PDB entry 8R5R | X-ray diffraction, 3.08 A resolution | chains A and B of the 4 polymer chains in the assembly

Chain A (and B):
Protein: Tryptophan 2,3-dioxygenase
From: Homo sapiens
Notes: chain B of this document is another copy of the same molecule, construct and numbering; everything in this record applies to it too
UniProt: P48775 (T23O_HUMAN); residues 39-389 here = UniProt positions 39-389
Chain sequence (358 residues; each row starts with the number of its first residue):
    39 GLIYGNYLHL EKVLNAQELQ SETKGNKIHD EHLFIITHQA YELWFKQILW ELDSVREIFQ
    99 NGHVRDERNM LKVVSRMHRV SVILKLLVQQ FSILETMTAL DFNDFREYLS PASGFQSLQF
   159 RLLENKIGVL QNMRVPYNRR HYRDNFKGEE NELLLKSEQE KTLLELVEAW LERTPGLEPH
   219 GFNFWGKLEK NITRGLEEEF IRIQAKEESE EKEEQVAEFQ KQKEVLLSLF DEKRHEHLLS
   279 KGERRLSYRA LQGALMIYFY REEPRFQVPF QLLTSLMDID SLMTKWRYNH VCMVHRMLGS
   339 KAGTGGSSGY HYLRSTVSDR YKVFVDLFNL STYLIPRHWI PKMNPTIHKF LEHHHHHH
Not modelled in the structure: 39, 170-184, 339-358, 389-396 (chain B: 39, 170-183, 338-357, 392-396)
Construct notes: expression tag (390-396)
Curated features (UniProtKB/Swiss-Prot):
  - binding site (substrate): Phe72 to His76, Arg144, Thr342
  - binding site (heme): His328
  - natural variant: Met108 (M108I: In HYPTRP)
  - mutagenesis: Tyr42 (Y42A: Reduces enzyme activity by 99%), Tyr45 (Y45A: Reduces enzyme activity by 99%), Phe72 (F72A: Abolishes enzyme activity), His76 (H76A: Abolishes enzyme activity), Phe140 (F140A: Reduces enzyme activity by 99%), Arg144 (R144A: Reduces enzyme activity by 99%), Ser151 (S151A: Reduces enzyme activity by 90%), Tyr175 (Y175G: Reduces enzyme activity), His328 (H328A: Abolishes enzyme activity)
Residues lining bound ligands:
  - Y5N (3-chloranyl-N-[(1S)-1-(6-chloranylpyridin-3-yl)-2-phenyl-ethyl]aniline), molecule 1: Tyr42, Tyr45, Leu46
  - Y5N, molecule 2: Phe72, His76, Phe140, Leu147, Pro149, Ala150, Gly152, Phe153, Gln154, Ser155, Trp324, His328, Met331, Val332, Met335, Leu336
  - alpha-methyl-L-tryptophan (ZIQ): Val102, Arg103, Glu105, Trp208, Arg211, Thr212, Pro213, Ile295, Arg303, Phe304, Pro307

Chain A / chain B interface:
Residue-residue contacts - 113 pairs, chain A then chain B:
  Leu40(A) - Gln58(B)
  Leu40(A) - Leu147(B)  hydrogen bond (backbone-backbone)
  Ile41(A) - Phe184(B)  hydrophobic
  Tyr42(A) - His76(B)
  Tyr42(A) - Glu80(B)  hydrogen bond
  Tyr42(A) - Gln154(B)
  Tyr42(A) - Ser155(B)
  Tyr45(A) - Gln58(B)
  Tyr45(A) - Glu69(B)  hydrogen bond
  Tyr45(A) - Phe72(B)  hydrophobic
  Tyr45(A) - Ile73(B)
  Tyr45(A) - Leu147(B)
  Leu46(A) - Ala54(B)
  Leu46(A) - Ile73(B)
  Leu46(A) - His76(B)
  Leu46(A) - Gln77(B)  hydrogen bond (backbone-side chain)
  His47(A) - Ala54(B)
  His47(A) - Glu56(B)  salt bridge
  Leu48(A) - Glu80(B)
  Lys50(A) - Lys50(B)
  Lys50(A) - Asn53(B)  hydrogen bond (side chain-backbone)
  Lys50(A) - Ala54(B)
  Val51(A) - Ala54(B)  hydrophobic
  Val51(A) - Gln77(B)
  Val51(A) - Leu81(B)  hydrophobic
  Leu52(A) - Glu80(B)
  Leu52(A) - Lys84(B)  hydrogen bond (backbone-side chain)
  Leu52(A) - Gln157(B)
  Asn53(A) - Lys50(B)  hydrogen bond (backbone-side chain)
  Ala54(A) - Leu46(B)
  Ala54(A) - His47(B)
  Ala54(A) - Lys50(B)
  Ala54(A) - Val51(B)  hydrophobic
  Gln55(A) - Leu81(B)
  Gln55(A) - Lys84(B)  hydrogen bond
  Glu56(A) - His47(B)  salt bridge
  Leu57(A) - Trp88(B)  hydrophobic
  Gln58(A) - Tyr45(B)
  His67(A) - Trp88(B)  hydrogen bond
  His67(A) - Glu89(B)  salt bridge
  His67(A) - Ser92(B)
  His67(A) - Arg114(B)  hydrogen bond
  Asp68(A) - Arg117(B)  salt bridge
  Glu69(A) - Tyr45(B)  hydrogen bond
  His70(A) - Lys84(B)
  His70(A) - Gln85(B)  hydrogen bond
  His70(A) - Trp88(B)
  Leu71(A) - Gln85(B)  hydrogen bond (backbone-side chain)
  Leu71(A) - Arg117(B)
  Ile73(A) - Tyr45(B)
  Ile73(A) - Leu46(B)
  Ile74(A) - Leu81(B)
  Ile74(A) - Trp82(B)  hydrophobic
  Ile74(A) - Gln85(B)
  Thr75(A) - Trp82(B)
  His76(A) - Tyr42(B)
  His76(A) - Leu46(B)
  Gln77(A) - Leu46(B)  hydrogen bond (side chain-backbone)
  Gln77(A) - Val51(B)
  Gln77(A) - Leu81(B)
  Ala78(A) - Leu81(B)
  Ala78(A) - Trp82(B)  hydrophobic
  Glu80(A) - Tyr42(B)  hydrogen bond
  Glu80(A) - Leu48(B)
  Glu80(A) - Leu52(B)
  Leu81(A) - Val51(B)  hydrophobic
  Leu81(A) - Gln55(B)
  Leu81(A) - Ile74(B)
  Leu81(A) - Gln77(B)
  Leu81(A) - Ala78(B)
  Leu81(A) - Leu81(B)  hydrophobic
  Trp82(A) - Ile74(B)  hydrophobic
  Trp82(A) - Thr75(B)
  Trp82(A) - Ala78(B)
  Trp82(A) - Gln128(B)
  Trp82(A) - Ile131(B)  hydrophobic
  Lys84(A) - Leu52(B)
  Lys84(A) - Gln55(B)  hydrogen bond
  Lys84(A) - His70(B)
  Gln85(A) - His70(B)  hydrogen bond
  Gln85(A) - Leu71(B)  hydrogen bond (side chain-backbone)
  Gln85(A) - Ile74(B)
  Trp88(A) - Leu57(B)  hydrophobic
  Trp88(A) - His67(B)  hydrogen bond
  Trp88(A) - His70(B)
  Glu89(A) - His67(B)  salt bridge
  Ser92(A) - His67(B)
  Arg114(A) - His67(B)  hydrogen bond
  Arg117(A) - Asp68(B)  salt bridge
  Arg117(A) - Leu71(B)
  Arg117(A) - Thr134(B)  hydrogen bond
  Arg117(A) - Met135(B)
  Val120(A) - Ser130(B)
  Val120(A) - Thr134(B)
  Ile121(A) - Ile131(B)  hydrophobic
  Leu124(A) - Leu124(B)  hydrophobic
  Leu124(A) - Gln128(B)
  Leu124(A) - Ile131(B)  hydrophobic
  Gln127(A) - Gln127(B)
  Gln128(A) - Trp82(B)
  Gln128(A) - Leu124(B)
  Ser130(A) - Val120(B)
  Ile131(A) - Trp82(B)  hydrophobic
  Ile131(A) - Ile121(B)  hydrophobic
  Ile131(A) - Leu124(B)  hydrophobic
  Thr134(A) - Arg117(B)  hydrogen bond
  Thr134(A) - Val120(B)
  Met135(A) - Arg117(B)
  Leu147(A) - Leu40(B)  hydrogen bond (backbone-backbone)
  Leu147(A) - Tyr45(B)
  Gln154(A) - Tyr42(B)
  Ser155(A) - Tyr42(B)
  Gln157(A) - Leu52(B)
Other interface residues (no listed pair), chain A (54 interface residues in all): Lys65, Phe72, His116, Ser148
Other interface residues (no listed pair), chain B (54 interface residues in all): Lys65, Tyr146, Ser148

In short:
The chain A/chain B interface involves 54 residues from each chain; the contacts include 23 hydrogen bonds and
6 salt bridges. Polar contacts include His47(A)-Glu56(B), His67(A)-Glu89(B) and Asp68(A)-Arg117(B). Ligands of
chain A: compound Y5N and alpha-methyl-L-tryptophan.
Chain A and chain B are both Tryptophan 2,3-dioxygenase (Homo sapiens); the structure, Structure of apo TDO
with a bound inhibitor, was determined by X-ray diffraction, deposited together with 9EZJ and 8R5Q.
